8DB3 - chains A and B of the 3 polymer chains in the assembly; structure by X-ray diffraction, 2.90 A resolution.

[Chain A]
Protein: Circadian clock protein KaiC
From: Cereibacter sphaeroides
UniProt: B9KWX8 (B9KWX8_CERSK); residue numbers follow UniProt; this construct covers 1-490
Chain sequence (490 residues; row label = number of the first residue in the row):
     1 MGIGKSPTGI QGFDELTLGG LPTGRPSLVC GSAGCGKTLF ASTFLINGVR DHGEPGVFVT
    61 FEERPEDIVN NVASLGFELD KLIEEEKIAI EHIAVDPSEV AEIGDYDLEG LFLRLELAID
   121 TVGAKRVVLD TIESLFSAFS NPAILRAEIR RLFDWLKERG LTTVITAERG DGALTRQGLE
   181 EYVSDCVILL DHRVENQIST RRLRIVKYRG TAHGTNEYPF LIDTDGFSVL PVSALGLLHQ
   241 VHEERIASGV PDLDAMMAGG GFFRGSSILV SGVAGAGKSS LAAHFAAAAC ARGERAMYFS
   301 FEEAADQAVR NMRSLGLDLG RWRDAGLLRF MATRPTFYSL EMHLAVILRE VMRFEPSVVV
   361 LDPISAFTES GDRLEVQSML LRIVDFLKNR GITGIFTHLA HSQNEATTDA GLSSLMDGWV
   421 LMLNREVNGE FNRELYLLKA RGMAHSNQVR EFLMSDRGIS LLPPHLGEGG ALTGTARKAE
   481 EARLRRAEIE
Unresolved in the structure: 1, 99-107, 232-234, 368-371, 400-411, 464-490
Residues lining bound ligands:
  - ADP (adenosine-5'-diphosphate), molecule 1: Ser32, Ala33, Gly34, Cys35, Gly36, Lys37, Thr38, Leu39, Asn71, Ser74, Leu75, Arg201, Ile222, Asp223, Thr224
  - ADP, molecule 2: Val206, Lys207, Tyr208, Arg209, Gly210, Thr211, Ala212, His213
  - ADP, molecule 3: Val273, Ala274, Gly275, Ala276, Gly277, Lys278, Ser279, Ser280, Met312, Ser314, Leu315, Arg433, Met454, Ser455, Asp456
  - ADP, molecule 4: Leu438, Lys439, Ala440, Arg441, Gly442, Met443, Ala444, His445
From the paper describing this entry:
  - mutagenesis - E62Q/E63Q: abolished catalytic activity on CI domain
  - mutagenesis - E302Q/E303Q: abolished catalytic activity on CII domain
  - mutagenesis - E62Q/E63Q: decreased binding to KaiBRS

[Chain B]
Protein: Circadian clock protein KaiC
From: Cereibacter sphaeroides
UniProt: B9KWX8 (B9KWX8_CERSK); residue numbers follow UniProt; this construct covers 1-490
Chain sequence (490 residues; row label = number of the first residue in the row):
     1 MGIGKSPTGI QGFDELTLGG LPTGRPSLVC GSAGCGKTLF ASTFLINGVR DHGEPGVFVT
    61 FEERPEDIVN NVASLGFELD KLIEEEKIAI EHIAVDPSEV AEIGDYDLEG LFLRLELAID
   121 TVGAKRVVLD TIESLFSAFS NPAILRAEIR RLFDWLKERG LTTVITAERG DGALTRQGLE
   181 EYVSDCVILL DHRVENQIST RRLRIVKYRG TAHGTNEYPF LIDTDGFSVL PVSALGLLHQ
   241 VHEERIASGV PDLDAMMAGG GFFRGSSILV SGVAGAGKSS LAAHFAAAAC ARGERAMYFS
   301 FEEAADQAVR NMRSLGLDLG RWRDAGLLRF MATRPTFYSL EMHLAVILRE VMRFEPSVVV
   361 LDPISAFTES GDRLEVQSML LRIVDFLKNR GITGIFTHLA HSQNEATTDA GLSSLMDGWV
   421 LMLNREVNGE FNRELYLLKA RGMAHSNQVR EFLMSDRGIS LLPPHLGEGG ALTGTARKAE
   481 EARLRRAEIE
Unresolved in the structure: 94-107, 400-409, 464-490
Modified residues: Ser414 (phosphoserine; SEP)
Residues lining bound ligands:
  - ADP (adenosine-5'-diphosphate), molecule 1: Ser32, Ala33, Gly34, Cys35, Gly36, Lys37, Thr38, Leu39, Asn71, Ser74, Leu75, Arg201, Ile222
  - ADP, molecule 2: Val206, Lys207, Tyr208, Arg209, Gly210, Thr211, Ala212, His213
  - ADP, molecule 3: Val273, Ala274, Gly275, Ala276, Gly277, Lys278, Ser279, Ser280, Met312, Ser314, Leu315, Arg433, Met454, Ser455, Asp456
  - ADP, molecule 4: Lys439, Ala440, Arg441, Gly442, Met443, Ala444, His445
From the paper describing this entry:
  - post-translational modification sites: Ser414

[Interface between chain A and chain B]
Contacting residue pairs (100; chain A residue first):
  Ser32(A) - Tyr182(B)
  Ala33(A) - Glu181(B)
  Ala33(A) - Tyr182(B)
  Ala33(A) - Val206(B)
  Ala33(A) - Lys207(B)
  Gly34(A) - Val206(B)
  Gly34(A) - Lys207(B)
  Thr38(A) - Arg209(B)  hydrogen bond
  Phe61(A) - Arg150(B)
  Glu62(A) - Arg146(B)  salt bridge
  Glu62(A) - Arg150(B)
  Glu62(A) - Val183(B)
  Glu63(A) - Asp185(B)
  Glu63(A) - Arg209(B)  salt bridge
  Arg64(A) - Asp154(B)
  Arg64(A) - Lys157(B)
  Arg64(A) - Glu158(B)  salt bridge
  Asp67(A) - Arg25(B)  salt bridge
  Asp67(A) - Asp185(B)
  Asn70(A) - Ile3(B)
  Asn70(A) - Arg25(B)
  Asn71(A) - Arg25(B)  hydrogen bond
  Asn71(A) - Arg209(B)
  Asn71(A) - Gly210(B)
  Ala73(A) - Met1(B)
  Ser74(A) - Gly210(B)
  Ala94(A) - Arg150(B)
  Val95(A) - Ala147(B)
  Val95(A) - Arg150(B)  hydrogen bond (backbone-side chain)
  Asp96(A) - Ala147(B)
  Asp96(A) - Arg151(B)  salt bridge
  Thr131(A) - Arg146(B)
  Ser137(A) - Ala143(B)
  Ala138(A) - Ala143(B)  hydrophobic
  Glu168(A) - Arg146(B)  salt bridge
  Glu168(A) - Tyr182(B)
  Arg169(A) - Tyr182(B)
  Gly170(A) - Tyr182(B)  hydrogen bond (backbone-side chain)
  Arg176(A) - Arg146(B)
  Arg176(A) - Gly178(B)  hydrogen bond (side chain-backbone)
  Arg176(A) - Tyr182(B)
  His192(A) - Arg204(B)
  His192(A) - Thr215(B)
  Val194(A) - Arg204(B)
  Val194(A) - Glu217(B)
  Asn196(A) - Leu374(B)
  Gln197(A) - Arg202(B)  hydrogen bond
  Gln197(A) - Asn216(B)
  Gln197(A) - Glu217(B)  hydrogen bond (backbone-backbone)
  Gln197(A) - Pro219(B)
  Gln197(A) - Glu341(B)  hydrogen bond
  Ile198(A) - Asn216(B)
  Ser199(A) - Arg204(B)
  Ser199(A) - Thr215(B)  hydrogen bond (side chain-backbone)
  Ser199(A) - Asn216(B)  hydrogen bond (backbone-side chain)
  Arg201(A) - Thr215(B)
  Ala274(A) - Ser413(B)
  Ala274(A) - Leu438(B)
  Phe301(A) - Ser414(B)
  Glu302(A) - Leu237(B)
  Glu302(A) - Ser414(B)
  Glu302(A) - Lys439(B)  salt bridge
  Glu302(A) - Arg441(B)  salt bridge
  Glu303(A) - Leu237(B)
  Glu303(A) - Arg441(B)  salt bridge
  Ala304(A) - Leu237(B)
  Asp306(A) - Val241(B)
  Gln307(A) - His239(B)
  Gln307(A) - Val241(B)
  Gln307(A) - Lys388(B)  hydrogen bond
  Gln307(A) - Asp417(B)  hydrogen bond
  Gln307(A) - Arg441(B)
  Arg310(A) - Val241(B)
  Arg310(A) - His242(B)  hydrogen bond (side chain-backbone)
  Arg310(A) - Glu243(B)
  Arg310(A) - Phe263(B)
  Asn311(A) - Arg441(B)  hydrogen bond (side chain-backbone)
  Asn311(A) - Gly442(B)
  Ser314(A) - Gly442(B)
  Ser314(A) - Met443(B)
  Ala332(A) - Leu237(B)  hydrophobic
  Thr333(A) - Leu237(B)
  Arg334(A) - Gly236(B)
  Arg334(A) - Leu237(B)
  Arg334(A) - His239(B)
  Arg334(A) - Leu381(B)
  Arg334(A) - Val384(B)
  Arg334(A) - Asp385(B)  salt bridge
  Arg334(A) - Ser414(B)
  Arg334(A) - Leu415(B)
  Thr336(A) - Leu381(B)
  Phe337(A) - Asn216(B)  hydrogen bond (backbone-side chain)
  Ala366(A) - Ser414(B)
  Leu399(A) - Ser413(B)
  Glu426(A) - Tyr436(B)
  Glu426(A) - Val449(B)
  Gly429(A) - Val449(B)  hydrogen bond (backbone-backbone)
  Phe431(A) - Tyr436(B)  hydrophobic
  Phe431(A) - Leu438(B)  hydrophobic
  Phe431(A) - Asn447(B)  hydrogen bond (backbone-side chain)
Interface residues without a listed pair, chain A (62 interface residues in all): Gly31, Asp80, His92, Glu133, Ser134, Thr224, Gly275, Pro335, Ser365, Asn424, Glu430, Arg433
Interface residues without a listed pair, chain B (63 interface residues in all): Gly2, Asn141, Pro142, Glu148, Ala212, Gln377, Ser378, Arg382, Trp419, Ala444, His445, Gln448

[In short]
Chain A and chain B form an interface of 62 and 63 residues respectively, with 17 hydrogen bonds and 10 salt
bridges. Among the polar pairs are Glu62(A)-Arg146(B), Glu63(A)-Arg209(B) and Arg64(A)-Glu158(B). From the
paper: E62Q/E63Q of chain A abolish catalytic activity on CI domain; a modification site at Ser414(B).
Here chain A is Circadian clock protein KaiC and chain B is Circadian clock protein KaiC, both from
Cereibacter sphaeroides. Entry 8DB3 (Crystal structure of KaiC with truncated C-terminal coiled-coil domain)
was determined by X-ray diffraction, deposited together with 8DBA, 8FWI and 8FWJ.
